6VF1 - chains A and D of the 4 polymer chains in the assembly; structure by X-ray diffraction, 1.68 A resolution.

[Chain A]
Molecule: DNA-directed DNA/RNA polymerase mu
Source organism: Homo sapiens
Notes: EC 2.7.7.7
UniProtKB: Q9NP87 (DPOLM_HUMAN); residue numbers follow UniProt; this construct covers 132-397, 410-494
Amino-acid sequence (356 residues; each row starts with the number of its first residue; note: 12 numbers in that range are skipped by the numbering (no residue carries them; nothing is unmodelled there)):
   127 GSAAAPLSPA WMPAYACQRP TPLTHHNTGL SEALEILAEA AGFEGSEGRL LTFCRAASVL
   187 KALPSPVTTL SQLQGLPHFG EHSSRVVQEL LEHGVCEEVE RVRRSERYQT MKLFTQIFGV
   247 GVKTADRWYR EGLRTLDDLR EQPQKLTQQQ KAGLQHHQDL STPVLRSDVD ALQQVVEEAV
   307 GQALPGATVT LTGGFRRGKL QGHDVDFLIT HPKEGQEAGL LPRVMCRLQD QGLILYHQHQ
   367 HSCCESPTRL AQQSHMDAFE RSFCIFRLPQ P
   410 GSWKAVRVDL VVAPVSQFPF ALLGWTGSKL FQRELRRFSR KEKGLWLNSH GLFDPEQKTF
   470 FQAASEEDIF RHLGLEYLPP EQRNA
Not modelled in the structure: 127-136, 369-383
Construct notes: expression tag (127-131); conflict Gly410 (Pro in Q9NP87)
Covalently attached groups: 2,3-dihydroxy-1,4-dithiobutane (DTT) linked to Cys180
Metal / ion sites: Na+: Thr241, Ile243, Val246 (shared with 1 residue of chain P); Mg2+ site 1: Asp330, Asp332 (together with glycolic acid) (shared with 1 residue of chain P); Mg2+ site 2: Asp332, Asp418 (shared with 2 residues of chain P)
Small-molecule neighbours: glycolic acid (GOA): Gly319, Gly320, Arg323, Lys325, Asp330, Asp332
Curated features (UniProtKB/Swiss-Prot):
  - region: Arg323 to Asp332 (Involved in ssDNA binding)
  - binding site (Mg(2+)): Asp330, Asp332, Asp418
  - site: Gly433 (Responsible for the low discrimination between dNTP and rNTP)

[Chain D]
Molecule: 4-nt DNA strand
Sequence (4 nucleotides; row label = number of the first residue in the row):
     1 GCCG

[How chain A and chain D interact]
Pairs across the interface (13):
  Gly174(A) - DG1(D)  hydrogen bond to the base
  Arg175(A) - DG1(D)  salt bridge to the phosphate
  Thr178(A) - DG1(D)  hydrogen bond to the base
  Thr178(A) - DC2(D)  sugar contact
  Phe179(A) - DG1(D)  sugar contact
  Pro203(A) - DC3(D)  phosphate contact
  His204(A) - DC2(D)  sugar contact
  His204(A) - DC3(D)  hydrogen bond to the phosphate
  Gly206(A) - DC2(D)  hydrogen bond to the phosphate
  Glu207(A) - DC2(D)  hydrogen bond to the phosphate
  His208(A) - DG1(D)  salt bridge to the phosphate
  His208(A) - DC2(D)  hydrogen bond to the phosphate
  Ser209(A) - DC2(D)  hydrogen bond to the phosphate
Also at the interface, not in a pair above, chain A (14 interface residues in all): Ala140, Arg181, Leu202, Phe205
Also at the interface, not in a pair above, chain D (4 interface residues in all): DG4

[Summary]
14 residues of chain A and 4 residues of chain D are in contact, with 7 hydrogen bonds and 2 salt bridges.
Polar pairs include Gly174(A)-DG1(D), Thr178(A)-DG1(D) and His204(A)-DC3(D). Ligands of chain A: glycolic
acid. From UniProt: 3 Mg2+-binding residues on chain A.
Chain A is DNA-directed DNA/RNA polymerase mu (Homo sapiens) and chain D is a 4-nt DNA strand; the structure,
DNA Polymerase Mu, 8-oxorGTP:At Product State Ternary Complex, 50 mM Mg2+ (120 min), was determined by X-ray
diffraction together with 6VEZ, 6VF0, 6VF2, 6VF3, 6VF4, 6VF5 and 7 further entries from the same study.
